4NO8 - chains V and W of the 28 polymer chains in the assembly; structure by X-ray diffraction, 2.70 A resolution.

== Chain V ==
Protein: Proteasome subunit beta type-2
Source organism: Saccharomyces cerevisiae S288c
Notes: EC 3.4.25.1
UniProt: P25043 (PSB2_YEAST); residues 1-232 here correspond to UniProt positions 30-261 (UniProt number = residue number + 29)
Amino-acid sequence (232 residues; each row starts with the number of its first residue):
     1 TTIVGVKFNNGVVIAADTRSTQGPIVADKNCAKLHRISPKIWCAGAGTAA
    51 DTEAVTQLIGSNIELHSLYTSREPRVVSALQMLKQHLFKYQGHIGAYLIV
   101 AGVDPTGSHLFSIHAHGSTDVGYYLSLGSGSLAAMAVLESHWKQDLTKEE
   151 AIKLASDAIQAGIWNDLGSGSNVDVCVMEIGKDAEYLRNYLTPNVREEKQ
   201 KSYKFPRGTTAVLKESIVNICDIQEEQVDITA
Disordered / not traced: 223-232
Metal / ion sites: Mg2+: I163, D166, S169 (shared with 1 residue of chain L)
UniProt features mapped onto this chain:
  - active site: T1 (Nucleophile)

== Chain W ==
Protein: Proteasome subunit beta type-3
Source organism: Saccharomyces cerevisiae S288c
Notes: EC 3.4.25.1
UniProt: P25451 (PSB3_YEAST); residues 0-204 here correspond to UniProt positions 1-205 (UniProt number = residue number + 1)
Amino-acid sequence (205 residues; row label = number of the first residue in the row; numbering starts at 0):
     0 MSDPSSINGGIVVAMTGKDCVAIACDLRLGSQSLGVSNKFEKIFHYGHVF
    50 LGITGLATDVTTLNEMFRYKTNLYKLKEERAIEPETFTQLVSSSLYERRF
   100 GPYFVGPVVAGINSKSGKPFIAGFDLIGCIDEAKDFIVSGTASDQLFGMC
   150 ESLYEPNLEPEDLFETISQALLNAADRDALSGWGAVVYIIKKDEVVKRYL
   200 KMRQD
Disordered / not traced: 0
Metal / ion sites: Mg2+: D204 (shared with 3 residues of chain K)
UniProt features mapped onto this chain:
  - modified residue: S30 (Phosphoserine)
  - cross-link: K69 (Glycyl lysine isopeptide (Lys-Gly) (interchain with G-Cter in ubiquitin))

== How chain V and chain W interact ==
Pairs across the interface (59; chain V residue first):
  I25(V) - D143(W)
  I25(V) - F146(W)  hydrophobic
  V26(V) - F146(W)
  A27(V) - D130(W)
  A27(V) - F146(W)  hydrophobic
  D28(V) - D130(W)
  D28(V) - E131(W)
  K29(V) - E150(W)  salt bridge
  A49(V) - C128(W)  hydrophobic
  A50(V) - Y95(W)
  A50(V) - I126(W)  hydrophobic
  A50(V) - C128(W)
  D51(V) - Y95(W)  hydrogen bond
  D51(V) - R98(W)  salt bridge
  A54(V) - Y95(W)
  Y90(V) - F99(W)  hydrophobic
  H93(V) - R98(W)  hydrogen bond (backbone-side chain)
  H93(V) - F99(W)
  I94(V) - F99(W)  hydrophobic
  R196(V) - E150(W)  salt bridge
  K199(V) - E150(W)
  K199(V) - S151(W)  hydrogen bond (side chain-backbone)
  K199(V) - Y153(W)  hydrogen bond (side chain-backbone)
  S202(V) - E154(W)  hydrogen bond
  Y203(V) - S151(W)
  Y203(V) - L152(W)  hydrophobic
  K204(V) - E154(W)
  K204(V) - D161(W)
  F205(V) - L152(W)  hydrophobic
  F205(V) - E164(W)
  F205(V) - Q168(W)
  R207(V) - E160(W)  salt bridge
  R207(V) - D161(W)  salt bridge
  G208(V) - E164(W)  hydrogen bond (backbone-side chain)
  T209(V) - E164(W)  hydrogen bond (backbone-side chain)
  T210(V) - E164(W)  hydrogen bond
  T210(V) - S167(W)
  T210(V) - Q168(W)  hydrogen bond
  A211(V) - L199(W)
  A211(V) - K200(W)  hydrogen bond (backbone-backbone)
  V212(V) - F163(W)  hydrophobic
  V212(V) - Y198(W)
  L213(V) - Y198(W)  hydrogen bond (backbone-backbone)
  L213(V) - L199(W)
  L213(V) - K200(W)
  K214(V) - K196(W)
  K214(V) - R197(W)
  K214(V) - Y198(W)  hydrogen bond (backbone-backbone)
  E215(V) - K196(W)
  E215(V) - R197(W)  salt bridge
  S216(V) - V195(W)
  S216(V) - K196(W)  hydrogen bond (backbone-backbone)
  I217(V) - E193(W)
  I217(V) - V194(W)
  V218(V) - H44(W)
  V218(V) - V194(W)  hydrogen bond (backbone-backbone)
  V218(V) - K196(W)
  I220(V) - G46(W)
  D222(V) - K74(W)  salt bridge
Also at the interface, not in a pair above, chain V (35 interface residues in all): T48, P206, N219
Also at the interface, not in a pair above, chain W (38 interface residues in all): H47, F49, L157, E158, T165, L171, Y187

== In short ==
The interface between chain V and chain W involves 35 residues on one side and 38 on the other, with 14
hydrogen bonds and 7 salt bridges. Among the polar pairs are K29(V)-E150(W), D51(V)-R98(W) and
R196(V)-E150(W). UniProt lists active-site residue T1(V) on chain V.
Chain V is Proteasome subunit beta type-2 and chain W is Proteasome subunit beta type-3, both from
Saccharomyces cerevisiae S288c; the structure, yCP in complex with Z-Leu-Leu-Leu-ketoamide, was determined by
X-ray diffraction together with 4NNN, 4NNW, 4NO1, 4NO6 and 4NO9 from the same study.
